PDB entry 9MSJ | electron microscopy, 3.10 A resolution | chains I and V of the 8 polymer chains in the assembly

Chain I:
Protein: DNA-directed RNA polymerase subunit beta
From: Escherichia coli
Notes: EC 2.7.7.6
UniProtKB: P0A8V2 (RPOB_ECOLI); residues 1-1342 here = UniProt positions 1-1342
Amino-acid sequence (1342 residues; each row starts with the number of its first residue):
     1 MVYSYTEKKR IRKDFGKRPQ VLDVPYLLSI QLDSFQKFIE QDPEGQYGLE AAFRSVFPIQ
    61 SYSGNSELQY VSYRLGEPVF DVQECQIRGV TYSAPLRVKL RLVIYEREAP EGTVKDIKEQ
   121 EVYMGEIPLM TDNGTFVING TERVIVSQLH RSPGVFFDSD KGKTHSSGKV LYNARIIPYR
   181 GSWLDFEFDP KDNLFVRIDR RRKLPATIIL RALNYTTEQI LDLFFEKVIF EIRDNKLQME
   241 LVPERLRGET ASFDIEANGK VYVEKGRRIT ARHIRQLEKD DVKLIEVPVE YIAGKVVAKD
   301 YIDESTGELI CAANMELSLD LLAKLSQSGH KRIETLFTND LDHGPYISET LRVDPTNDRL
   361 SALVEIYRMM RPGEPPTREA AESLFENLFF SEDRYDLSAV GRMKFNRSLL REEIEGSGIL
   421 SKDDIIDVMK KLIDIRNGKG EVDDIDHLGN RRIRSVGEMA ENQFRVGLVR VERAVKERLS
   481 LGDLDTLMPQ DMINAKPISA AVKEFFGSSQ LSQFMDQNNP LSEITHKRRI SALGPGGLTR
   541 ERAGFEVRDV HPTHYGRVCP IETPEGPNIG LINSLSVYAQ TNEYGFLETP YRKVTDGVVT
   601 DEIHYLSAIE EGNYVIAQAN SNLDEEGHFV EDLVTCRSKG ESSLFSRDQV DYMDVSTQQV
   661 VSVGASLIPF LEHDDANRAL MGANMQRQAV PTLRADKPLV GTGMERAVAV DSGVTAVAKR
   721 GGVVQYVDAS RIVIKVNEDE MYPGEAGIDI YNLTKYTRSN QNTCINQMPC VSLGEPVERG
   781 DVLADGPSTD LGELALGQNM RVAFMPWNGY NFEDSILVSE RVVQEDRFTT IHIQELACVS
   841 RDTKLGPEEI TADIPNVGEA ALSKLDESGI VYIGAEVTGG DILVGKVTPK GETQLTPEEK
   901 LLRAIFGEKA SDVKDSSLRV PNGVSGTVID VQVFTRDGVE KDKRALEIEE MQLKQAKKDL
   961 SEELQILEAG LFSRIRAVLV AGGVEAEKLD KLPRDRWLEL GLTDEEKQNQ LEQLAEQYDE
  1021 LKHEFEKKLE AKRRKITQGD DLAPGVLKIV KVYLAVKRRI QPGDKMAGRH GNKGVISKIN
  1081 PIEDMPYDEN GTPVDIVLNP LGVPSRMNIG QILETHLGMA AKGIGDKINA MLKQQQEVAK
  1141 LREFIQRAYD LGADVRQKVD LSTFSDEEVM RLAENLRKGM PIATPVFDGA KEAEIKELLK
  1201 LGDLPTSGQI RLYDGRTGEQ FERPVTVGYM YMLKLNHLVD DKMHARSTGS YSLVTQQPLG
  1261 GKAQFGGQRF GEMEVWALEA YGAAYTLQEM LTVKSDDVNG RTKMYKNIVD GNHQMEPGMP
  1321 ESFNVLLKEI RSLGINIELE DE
Unresolved in the structure: 1-2, 1342
Residues lining bound ligands:
  - ADP (adenosine-5'-diphosphate): Glu565, Lys1065, Lys1073, His1237
  - ATP (adenosine-5'-triphosphate): Arg678, Met681, Asp814, Lys1073, Arg1106
UniProt features mapped onto this chain:
  - modified residue (N6-acetyllysine): Lys1022, Lys1200
  - mutagenesis: Ile561 (I561S: Resistant to antibiotics salinamide A and B), Ile569 (I569S: Resistant to antibiotics salinamide A and B), Ala665 (A665E: Resistant to antibiotics salinamide A and B), Asp675 (D675A/G: Resistant to antibiotics salinamide A and B), Asn677 (N677H/K: Resistant to antibiotics salinamide A and B), Leu680 (L680M: Resistant to antibiotics salinamide A and B), Glu813 (E813K: Disrupts the enzyme's active center)

Chain V:
Molecule: dhsU (-60 to +30) template strand
Sequence (90 nucleotides; each row starts with the number of its first residue):
     1 CCACCCATAC TCTTACCTCC ATTTTTGTTC GTTGTATTTA TTGCAATTTT CGTGCCAATT
    61 TCTGGACACT GAAATTCTAA GGAACTTGCG
Unresolved in the structure: 1-12, 65-90

How chain I and chain V interact:
Residue-residue contacts (5; chain I residue first):
  Lys1262(I) - DT32(V)  phosphate contact
  Gln1268(I) - DG31(V)  phosphate contact
  Arg1269(I) - DC30(V)  salt bridge to the phosphate
  Arg1269(I) - DG31(V)  phosphate contact
  Met1273(I) - DT29(V)  sugar contact
Other interface residues (no listed pair), chain I (8 interface residues in all): His165, Pro190, Gly1261, Gly1271
Other interface residues (no listed pair), chain V (6 interface residues in all): DC20, DA21

In short:
The interface between chain I and chain V involves 8 residues on one side and 6 on the other; the contacts
include 1 salt bridge. Its one salt-bridged contact is Arg1269(I)-DC30(V). Chain I binds ATP and ADP. From
UniProt: 7 mutagenesis sites on chain I.
Here chain I is DNA-directed RNA polymerase subunit beta (Escherichia coli) and chain V is dhsU (-60 to +30)
template strand. Entry 9MSJ (de novo SigN RNA polymerase NTP-bound open complex (RPo+2A)) was determined by
electron microscopy, deposited together with 9MSE, 9MSF, 9MSG and 9MSH.
